3BG7 - chains A and D of the 4 polymer chains in the assembly; structure by X-ray diffraction, 2.10 A resolution.

== Chain A (and D) ==
Molecule: Pyranose oxidase
Source organism: Trametes multicolor
Notes: EC 1.1.3.10; chain D of this document is another copy of the same molecule, construct and numbering; everything in this record applies to it too
UniProtKB: Q7ZA32 (Q7ZA32_TRAOC); numbering as in UniProt (aligned over 1-623)
Sequence (623 residues; each row starts with the number of its first residue):
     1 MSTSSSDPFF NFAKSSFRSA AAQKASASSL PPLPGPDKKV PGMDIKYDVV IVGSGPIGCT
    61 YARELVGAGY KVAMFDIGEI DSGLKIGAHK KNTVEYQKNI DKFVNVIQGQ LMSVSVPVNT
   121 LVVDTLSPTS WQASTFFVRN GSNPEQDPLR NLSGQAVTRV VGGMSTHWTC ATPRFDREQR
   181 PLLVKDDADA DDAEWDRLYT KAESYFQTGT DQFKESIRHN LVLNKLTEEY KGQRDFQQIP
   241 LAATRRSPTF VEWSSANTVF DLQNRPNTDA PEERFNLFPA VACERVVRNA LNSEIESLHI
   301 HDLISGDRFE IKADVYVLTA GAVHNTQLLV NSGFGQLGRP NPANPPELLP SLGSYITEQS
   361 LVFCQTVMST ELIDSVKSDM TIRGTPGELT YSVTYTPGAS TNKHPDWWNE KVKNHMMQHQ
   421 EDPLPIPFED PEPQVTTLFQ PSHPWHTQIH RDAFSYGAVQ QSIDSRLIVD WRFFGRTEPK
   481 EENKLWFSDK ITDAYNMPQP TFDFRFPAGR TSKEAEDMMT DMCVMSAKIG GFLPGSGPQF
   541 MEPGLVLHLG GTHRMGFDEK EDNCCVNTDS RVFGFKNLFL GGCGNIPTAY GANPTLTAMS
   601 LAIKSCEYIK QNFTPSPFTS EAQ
Not modelled in the structure: 1-42, 620-623
Differences from the reference sequence: engineered mutation Gly537 (Leu in Q7ZA32)
Covalently attached groups: flavin-adenine dinucleotide (FAD) linked to His167
Ligand contacts: FAD (flavin-adenine dinucleotide): Val52, Gly53, Ser54, Gly55, Pro56, Ile57, Gly58, Phe75, Asp76, Ile77, Gly78, Ile107, Leu111, Thr158, Arg159, Val160, Gly162, Gly163, Met164, Ser165, Trp168, Thr169, Cys170, Ala171, Val281, Ala282, Cys283, Thr319, Ala320, Gly321, His324, Leu547, His548, Gly582, Cys583, Asn593, Pro594, Thr595

== How chain A and chain D interact ==
Contacting residue pairs (40; chain A residue first):
  Thr120(A) with Thr120(D), hydrogen bond
  Val122(A) with Pro148(D), hydrophobic
  Asp124(A) with Ser153(D), hydrogen bond; Pro543(D)
  Thr125(A) with Phe540(D); Met541(D); Glu542(D)
  Ser127(A) with Glu516(D), hydrogen bond; Phe540(D)
  Pro128(A) with Ser512(D); Ala515(D), hydrophobic; Phe540(D)
  Thr129(A) with Ser512(D); Glu516(D)
  Ala133(A) with Arg505(D), hydrogen bond (backbone-side chain)
  Ser134(A) with Leu149(D); Arg505(D)
  Thr135(A) with Leu149(D)
  Phe136(A) with Leu149(D), hydrophobic
  Pro148(A) with Val122(D), hydrophobic
  Leu149(A) with Ala133(D); Ser134(D); Thr135(D); Phe136(D), hydrophobic
  Ser153(A) with Asp124(D), hydrogen bond
  Arg505(A) with Gln132(D); Ala133(D), hydrogen bond (side chain-backbone); Ser134(D)
  Ser512(A) with Pro128(D), hydrogen bond (side chain-backbone); Thr129(D)
  Ala515(A) with Pro128(D), hydrophobic
  Glu516(A) with Ser127(D), hydrogen bond; Thr129(D)
  Phe540(A) with Thr125(D); Ser127(D); Pro128(D)
  Met541(A) with Thr125(D)
  Glu542(A) with Asp124(D); Thr125(D)
  Pro543(A) with Asp124(D)
Interface residues without a listed pair, chain A (28 interface residues in all): Leu121, Leu126, Gln132, Ser360, Phe506, Lys513
Interface residues without a listed pair, chain D (28 interface residues in all): Leu121, Leu126, Ser360, Phe506, Lys513

== Summary ==
Chain A and chain D each contribute 28 residues to their interface; the contacts include 8 hydrogen bonds.
Among the polar pairs are Thr120(A)-Thr120(D), Asp124(A)-Ser153(D) and Ser127(A)-Glu516(D). Flavin-adenine
dinucleotide is covalently linked to His167(A).
Chain A and chain D are both Pyranose oxidase (Trametes multicolor); the structure, Pyranose 2-oxidase from
Trametes multicolor, L537G mutant, was determined by X-ray diffraction (same publication as 3BG6 and 3BLY).
